Entry 6RXC (X-ray diffraction, 2.10 A resolution); this record covers chains B and D of the 4 polymer chains in the assembly.

== Chain B (and D) ==
Molecule: Pteridine reductase 1
From: Leishmania major
Notes: EC 1.5.1.33; chain D of this document is another copy of the same molecule, construct and numbering; everything in this record applies to it too
Reference sequence: Q01782 (PTR1_LEIMA); residue numbers follow UniProt; this construct covers 1-288
Amino-acid sequence (291 residues; numbered -2 to 288; the number before each row is that of its first residue; numbers below 1 keep their minus sign (Gly-2 is residue -2)):
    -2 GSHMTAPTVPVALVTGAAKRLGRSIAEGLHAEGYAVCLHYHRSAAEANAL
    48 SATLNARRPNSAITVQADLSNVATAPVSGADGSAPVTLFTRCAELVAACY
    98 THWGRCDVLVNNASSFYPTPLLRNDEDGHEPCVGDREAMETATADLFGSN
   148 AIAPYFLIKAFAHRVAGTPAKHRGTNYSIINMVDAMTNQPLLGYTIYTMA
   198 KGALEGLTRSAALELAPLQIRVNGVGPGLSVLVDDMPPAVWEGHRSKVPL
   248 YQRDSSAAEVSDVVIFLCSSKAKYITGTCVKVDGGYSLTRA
Disordered / not traced: -2 to 4, 73-81, 122-132, 230-232 (chain D: -2 to 4, 74-81, 121-134, 231-236)
Construct notes: expression tag (-2 to 0); conflict Val162 (Phe in Q01782)
Modified / non-standard residues: Cys276 (S-oxy cysteine; CSX)
UniProt features mapped onto this chain:
  - active site: Tyr194 (Proton acceptor)
  - binding site (substrate): Ser175
Residues lining bound ligands:
  - KMK (methyl 1-[4-[[2,4-bis(azanyl)pteridin-6-yl]methyl-(3-oxidanylpropyl)amino]phenyl]carbonylpiperidine-4-carboxylate): Arg17, Ser111, Ser112, Phe113, Asp181, Met183, Leu188, Tyr191, Tyr194, Leu226, Leu229, Met233, Val237, His241
  - NADPH (NDP; NADPH dihydro-nicotinamide-adenine-dinucleotide phosphate): Gly13, Arg17, Leu18, Gly19, His36, Tyr37, His38, Arg39, Ser40, Ala64, Asp65, Leu66, Ser67, Asn109, Ala110, Ser111, Ser112, Asp142, Ser146, Asn147, Met179, Val180, Asp181, Tyr194, Lys198, Pro224, Gly225, Leu226, Ser227

== Interface between chain B and chain D ==
Contacting residue pairs (62; chain B residue first):
  Arg206(B) - Leu285(D)
  Ala209(B) - Leu285(D)  hydrophobic
  Leu210(B) - Pro246(D)  hydrophobic
  Leu210(B) - Leu285(D)
  Ala213(B) - Pro246(D)
  Ala213(B) - Leu247(D)
  Gln216(B) - Tyr248(D)
  Arg218(B) - Leu247(D)
  Leu226(B) - Tyr271(D)
  Val245(B) - Tyr271(D)
  Pro246(B) - Leu210(D)  hydrophobic
  Pro246(B) - Ala213(D)
  Leu247(B) - Ala213(D)
  Leu247(B) - Gln216(D)
  Leu247(B) - Arg218(D)
  Leu247(B) - Lys270(D)
  Tyr248(B) - Lys270(D)  hydrogen bond (side chain-backbone)
  Tyr248(B) - Tyr271(D)  hydrophobic
  Arg250(B) - Lys270(D)
  Arg250(B) - Tyr271(D)  hydrogen bond (backbone-side chain)
  Asp251(B) - Tyr271(D)
  Ser252(B) - Tyr271(D)  hydrogen bond (backbone-side chain)
  Glu256(B) - Lys270(D)  salt bridge
  Glu256(B) - Tyr271(D)
  Asp259(B) - Phe263(D)
  Asp259(B) - Lys268(D)
  Val260(B) - Phe263(D)  hydrophobic
  Val260(B) - Ile272(D)  hydrophobic
  Phe263(B) - Asp259(D)
  Phe263(B) - Phe263(D)  hydrophobic
  Lys268(B) - Asp259(D)
  Lys270(B) - Leu247(D)
  Lys270(B) - Tyr248(D)  hydrogen bond (backbone-side chain)
  Lys270(B) - Arg250(D)
  Lys270(B) - Glu256(D)  salt bridge
  Tyr271(B) - Leu226(D)
  Tyr271(B) - Val245(D)
  Tyr271(B) - Arg250(D)  hydrogen bond (side chain-backbone)
  Tyr271(B) - Asp251(D)
  Tyr271(B) - Ser252(D)  hydrogen bond (side chain-backbone)
  Tyr271(B) - Glu256(D)
  Tyr271(B) - Val279(D)
  Tyr271(B) - Asp280(D)
  Tyr271(B) - Gly281(D)  hydrogen bond (backbone-backbone)
  Ile272(B) - Val260(D)  hydrophobic
  Ile272(B) - Lys278(D)
  Thr273(B) - Leu247(D)
  Thr273(B) - Asp280(D)
  Thr273(B) - Gly281(D)
  Thr273(B) - Gly282(D)
  Thr275(B) - Lys278(D)
  Lys278(B) - Ile272(D)
  Lys278(B) - Thr275(D)
  Val279(B) - Tyr271(D)
  Val279(B) - Ile272(D)  hydrophobic
  Asp280(B) - Tyr271(D)
  Asp280(B) - Thr273(D)
  Gly281(B) - Tyr271(D)  hydrogen bond (backbone-backbone)
  Gly281(B) - Thr273(D)
  Gly282(B) - Thr273(D)
  Leu285(B) - Arg206(D)
  Leu285(B) - Gly274(D)
Interface residues without a listed pair, chain B (32 interface residues in all): Gly274, Val277
Interface residues without a listed pair, chain D (32 interface residues in all): Ala209, Val277

== Summary ==
The chain B/chain D interface involves 32 residues from each chain, with 8 hydrogen bonds and 2 salt bridges.
Polar pairs include Glu256(B)-Lys270(D), Tyr248(B)-Lys270(D) and Arg250(B)-Tyr271(D). Chain B binds NADPH and
compound KMK. From UniProt: active-site residue Tyr194(B) and substrate-binding residue Ser175(B) on chain B.
Both chains are Pteridine reductase 1 (Leishmania major). Entry 6RXC (Leishmania major pteridine reductase 1
(LmPTR1) in complex with inhibitor 4 (NMT-C0026)) was determined by X-ray diffraction, deposited together with
6RX0, 6RX5 and 6RX6.
